PDB entry 6P1C | X-ray diffraction, 2.00 A resolution | chain A

== Chain A ==
Molecule: Q protein
Organism: Phage 21
UniProt: Q9XJQ6 (Q9XJQ6_9CAUD); the construct has insertions or renumbered stretches relative to UniProt, so the offset changes along the chain: 2-23 = UniProt 2-23; 25-162 = UniProt 24-161
Chain sequence (162 residues; row label = number of the first residue in the row):
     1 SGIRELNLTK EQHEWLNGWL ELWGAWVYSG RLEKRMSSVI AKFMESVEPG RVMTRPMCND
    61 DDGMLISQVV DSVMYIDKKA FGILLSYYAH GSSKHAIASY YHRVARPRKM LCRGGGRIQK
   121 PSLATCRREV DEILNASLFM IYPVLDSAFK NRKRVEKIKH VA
Not modelled in the structure: 1-5, 108-109, 115-116, 160-162
Sequence notes: expression tag (1); insertion (24); conflict Trp-26 (His25 in Q9XJQ6), Val-27 (Gly26 in Q9XJQ6), Tyr-28 (Leu27 in Q9XJQ6), Val-47 (Ile46 in Q9XJQ6)
Modified residues: Mse-36, Mse-44, Mse-53, Mse-57, Mse-64, Mse-74, Mse-110, Mse-140 (selenomethionine; parent Met)
Cystine bridges: Cys-112/Cys-126

== Summary ==
Chain A is Q protein (Phage 21); the structure, Transcription antitermination factor Q21, SeMet-derivative,
was determined by X-ray diffraction together with 6P18, 6P19, 6P1A and 6P1B from the same study.
